PDB entry 7EXE | X-ray diffraction, 2.75 A resolution | chains A and B of the 3 polymer chains in the assembly

Chain A (and B):
Name: 14-3-3 protein zeta/delta
From: Mus musculus
Notes: chain B of this document is another copy of the same molecule, construct and numbering; everything in this record applies to it too
UniProt: P63101 (1433Z_MOUSE); numbering as in UniProt (aligned over 2-245)
Chain sequence (251 residues; each row starts with the number of its first residue; numbers below 1 keep their minus sign (Met-5 is residue -5)):
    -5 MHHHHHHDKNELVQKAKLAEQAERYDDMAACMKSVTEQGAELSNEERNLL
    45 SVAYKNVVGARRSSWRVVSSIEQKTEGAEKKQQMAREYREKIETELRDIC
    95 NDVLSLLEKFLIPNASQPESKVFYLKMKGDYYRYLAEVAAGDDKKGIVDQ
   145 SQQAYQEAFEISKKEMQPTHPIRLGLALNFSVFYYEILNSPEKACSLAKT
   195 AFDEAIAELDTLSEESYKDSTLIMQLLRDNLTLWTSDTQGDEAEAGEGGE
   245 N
Disordered / not traced: -5 to 1, 133-135, 203-205, 231-245 (chain B: -5 to 1, 205-208, 230-245)
Differences from the reference sequence: initiating methionine (-5); expression tag (-4 to 1)
Swiss-Prot annotation at these positions:
  - site (Interaction with phosphoserine on interacting protein): Arg56, Arg127
  - modified residue: Lys3 (N6-acetyllysine), Ser58 (Phosphoserine), Lys68 (N6-acetyllysine), Ser184 (Phosphoserine), Ser207 (Phosphoserine), Ser210 (Phosphoserine), Thr232 (Phosphothreonine)

How chain A and chain B interact:
Contacting residue pairs - 33 pairs, chain A then chain B:
  Glu5(A) - Met78(B)
  Gln8(A) - Lys75(B)
  Gln8(A) - Met78(B)
  Lys9(A) - Met78(B)
  Lys9(A) - Lys85(B)
  Leu12(A) - Ile65(B)  hydrophobic
  Leu12(A) - Met78(B)
  Leu12(A) - Ala79(B)  hydrophobic
  Leu12(A) - Tyr82(B)  hydrophobic
  Ala13(A) - Tyr82(B)
  Gln15(A) - Val61(B)
  Ala16(A) - Ser58(B)  hydrogen bond (backbone-side chain)
  Ala16(A) - Val62(B)  hydrophobic
  Arg18(A) - Ser58(B)
  Arg18(A) - Tyr82(B)  hydrogen bond
  Arg18(A) - Ile86(B)
  Arg18(A) - Glu89(B)  salt bridge
  Asp21(A) - Tyr82(B)  hydrogen bond
  Asp21(A) - Lys85(B)  salt bridge
  Ser58(A) - Ala16(B)  hydrogen bond (side chain-backbone)
  Ser58(A) - Arg18(B)
  Val61(A) - Gln15(B)
  Val62(A) - Ala16(B)  hydrophobic
  Ile65(A) - Gln15(B)
  Met78(A) - Gln8(B)
  Tyr82(A) - Leu12(B)  hydrophobic
  Tyr82(A) - Ala13(B)
  Tyr82(A) - Arg18(B)  hydrogen bond
  Tyr82(A) - Asp21(B)  hydrogen bond
  Lys85(A) - Lys9(B)
  Lys85(A) - Asp21(B)  salt bridge
  Ile86(A) - Arg18(B)
  Glu89(A) - Arg18(B)  salt bridge
Interface residues without a listed pair, chain A (21 interface residues in all): Arg55, Lys75, Ala79
Interface residues without a listed pair, chain B (21 interface residues in all): Glu5, Arg55

Summary:
Chain A and chain B each contribute 21 residues to their interface, with 6 hydrogen bonds and 4 salt bridges.
Polar pairs include Arg18(A)-Glu89(B), Asp21(A)-Lys85(B) and Ala16(A)-Ser58(B).
Both chains are 14-3-3 protein zeta/delta (Mus musculus). Entry 7EXE (Crystal structure of mouse 14-3-3zeta in
complex with doubly phosphorylated ADAM22 peptide) was determined by X-ray diffraction.
